PDB entry 7XR1 | X-ray diffraction, 2.81 A resolution | chains D and E of the 6 polymer chains in the assembly

Chain D:
Name: Tubulin beta chain
Source organism: Sus scrofa
UniProt: A0A287AGU7 (A0A287AGU7_PIG); numbering as in UniProt (aligned over 1-445)
Chain sequence (445 residues; each row starts with the number of its first residue):
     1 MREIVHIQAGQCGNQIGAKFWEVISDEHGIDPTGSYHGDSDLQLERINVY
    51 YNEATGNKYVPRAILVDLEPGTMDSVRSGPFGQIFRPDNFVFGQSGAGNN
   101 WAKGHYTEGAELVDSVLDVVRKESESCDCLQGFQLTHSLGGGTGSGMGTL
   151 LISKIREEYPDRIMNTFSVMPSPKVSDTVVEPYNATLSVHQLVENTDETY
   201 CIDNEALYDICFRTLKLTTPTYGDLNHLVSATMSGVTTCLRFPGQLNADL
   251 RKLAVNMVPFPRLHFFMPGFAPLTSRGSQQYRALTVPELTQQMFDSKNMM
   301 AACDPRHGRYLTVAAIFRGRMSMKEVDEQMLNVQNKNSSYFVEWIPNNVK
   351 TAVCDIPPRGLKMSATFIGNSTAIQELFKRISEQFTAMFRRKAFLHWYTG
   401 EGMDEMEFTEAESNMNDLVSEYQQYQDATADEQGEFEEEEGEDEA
Disordered / not traced: 1, 274-283, 432-445
Ligand contacts:
  - GDP (guanosine-5'-diphosphate): Gly-10, Gln-11, Cys-12, Gln-15, Ile-16, Asp-67, Ala-97, Asn-99, Ser-138, Gly-140, Gly-141, Gly-142, Thr-143, Gly-144, Val-169, Pro-171, Val-175, Ser-176, Glu-181, Asn-204, Leu-207, Tyr-222, Leu-225, Asn-226, Val-229
  - GY2 (2-chloranyl-6-fluoranyl-N-(4-methoxyphenyl)-N-methyl-quinazolin-4-amine): Val-236, Cys-239, Leu-240, Leu-246, Ala-248, Lys-252, Leu-253, Asn-256, Met-257, Thr-312, Val-313, Ala-314, Ala-315, Ile-316, Asn-348, Lys-350, Thr-351, Ala-352

Chain E:
Name: Stathmin-4
Source organism: Mus musculus
UniProt: P63042 (STMN4_MOUSE); residues 5-145 here correspond to UniProt positions 49-189 (UniProt number = residue number + 44)
Chain sequence (143 residues; row label = number of the first residue in the row):
     3 MADMEVIELNKCTSGQSFEVILKPPSFDGVPEFNASLPRRRDPSLEEIQK
    53 KLEAAEERRKYQEAELLKHLAEKREHEREVIQKAIEENNNFIKMAKEKLA
   103 QKMESNKENREAHLAAMLERLQEKDKHAEEVRKNKELKEEASR
Disordered / not traced: 3-5, 29-43, 144-145
Construct notes: initiating methionine (3); expression tag (4)

Chain D / chain E interface:
Pairs across the interface - 20 pairs, chain D then chain E:
  Tyr-106(D) with His-129(E), hydrogen bond; Ala-130(E), hydrophobic; Val-133(E), hydrophobic; Arg-134(E), hydrogen bond (backbone-side chain)
  Thr-107(D) with Lys-137(E)
  Ala-110(D) with Arg-134(E)
  Ser-153(D) with Leu-123(E); Lys-126(E)
  Lys-154(D) with Asp-127(E), salt bridge
  Arg-156(D) with Leu-123(E)
  Glu-157(D) with Leu-120(E); Leu-123(E)
  Pro-160(D) with Met-119(E), hydrophobic
  Gln-191(D) with Lys-126(E), hydrogen bond
  Asn-195(D) with Lys-126(E)
  Gly-400(D) with Lys-137(E)
  Glu-401(D) with Lys-137(E), salt bridge
  Gly-402(D) with Val-133(E); Lys-137(E)
  Glu-407(D) with His-129(E), salt bridge
Also at the interface, not in a pair above, chain D (17 interface residues in all): His-105, Asp-161, Met-403
Also at the interface, not in a pair above, chain E (12 interface residues in all): Arg-112, Leu-116

Overview:
Chain D and chain E form an interface of 17 and 12 residues respectively; the contacts include 3 hydrogen
bonds and 3 salt bridges. Among the polar pairs are Lys-154(D)/Asp-127(E), Glu-401(D)/Lys-137(E) and
Glu-407(D)/His-129(E). Chain D binds GDP and compound GY2.
Here chain D is Tubulin beta chain (Sus scrofa) and chain E is Stathmin-4 (Mus musculus). Entry 7XR1 (Crystal
structure of T2R-TTL-3a complex) was determined by X-ray diffraction.
